Entry 1RCI (X-ray diffraction, 2.00 A resolution); this record covers chain A.

== Chain A ==
Molecule: L ferritin
Organism: Rana catesbeiana
Reference sequence: P07797 (FRI3_RANCA); residues 0-172 here correspond to UniProt positions 1-173 (UniProt number = residue number + 1)
Sequence (173 residues; each row starts with the number of its first residue; numbering starts at 0):
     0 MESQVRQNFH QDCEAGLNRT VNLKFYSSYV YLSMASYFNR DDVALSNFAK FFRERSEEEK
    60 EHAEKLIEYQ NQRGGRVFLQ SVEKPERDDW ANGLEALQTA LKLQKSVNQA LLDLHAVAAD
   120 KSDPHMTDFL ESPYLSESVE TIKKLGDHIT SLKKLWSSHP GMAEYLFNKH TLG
Disordered / not traced: 0-1
Differences from the reference sequence: engineered mutation Tyr25 (His26 in P07797)
Residues lining bound ligands: trimethyl glycine (BET): Phe24, Ser27, Tyr28, Leu31, Ser55, Glu56, Lys59, Glu63
Curated features (UniProtKB/Swiss-Prot):
  - binding site (Fe cation): Glu58, His61

== Summary ==
Bound to chain A: trimethyl glycine. UniProt lists Fe cation-binding residues Glu58 and His61.
Chain A is L ferritin (Rana catesbeiana); the structure, Bullfrog red cell L ferritin tartrate/Mg/ph 5.5, was
determined by X-ray diffraction, deposited together with 1RCC, 1RCD, 1RCE and 1RCG.
